9GGE - chains A and B of the 5 polymer chains in the assembly; structure by electron microscopy, 2.69 A resolution.

# Chain A
Name: DNA polymerase subunit gamma-1
Organism: Homo sapiens
Notes: EC 2.7.7.7, 3.1.11.-, 4.2.99.-
Reference sequence: P54098 (DPOG1_HUMAN); residue numbers follow UniProt; this construct covers 26-1239
Sequence (1221 residues; each row starts with the number of its first residue):
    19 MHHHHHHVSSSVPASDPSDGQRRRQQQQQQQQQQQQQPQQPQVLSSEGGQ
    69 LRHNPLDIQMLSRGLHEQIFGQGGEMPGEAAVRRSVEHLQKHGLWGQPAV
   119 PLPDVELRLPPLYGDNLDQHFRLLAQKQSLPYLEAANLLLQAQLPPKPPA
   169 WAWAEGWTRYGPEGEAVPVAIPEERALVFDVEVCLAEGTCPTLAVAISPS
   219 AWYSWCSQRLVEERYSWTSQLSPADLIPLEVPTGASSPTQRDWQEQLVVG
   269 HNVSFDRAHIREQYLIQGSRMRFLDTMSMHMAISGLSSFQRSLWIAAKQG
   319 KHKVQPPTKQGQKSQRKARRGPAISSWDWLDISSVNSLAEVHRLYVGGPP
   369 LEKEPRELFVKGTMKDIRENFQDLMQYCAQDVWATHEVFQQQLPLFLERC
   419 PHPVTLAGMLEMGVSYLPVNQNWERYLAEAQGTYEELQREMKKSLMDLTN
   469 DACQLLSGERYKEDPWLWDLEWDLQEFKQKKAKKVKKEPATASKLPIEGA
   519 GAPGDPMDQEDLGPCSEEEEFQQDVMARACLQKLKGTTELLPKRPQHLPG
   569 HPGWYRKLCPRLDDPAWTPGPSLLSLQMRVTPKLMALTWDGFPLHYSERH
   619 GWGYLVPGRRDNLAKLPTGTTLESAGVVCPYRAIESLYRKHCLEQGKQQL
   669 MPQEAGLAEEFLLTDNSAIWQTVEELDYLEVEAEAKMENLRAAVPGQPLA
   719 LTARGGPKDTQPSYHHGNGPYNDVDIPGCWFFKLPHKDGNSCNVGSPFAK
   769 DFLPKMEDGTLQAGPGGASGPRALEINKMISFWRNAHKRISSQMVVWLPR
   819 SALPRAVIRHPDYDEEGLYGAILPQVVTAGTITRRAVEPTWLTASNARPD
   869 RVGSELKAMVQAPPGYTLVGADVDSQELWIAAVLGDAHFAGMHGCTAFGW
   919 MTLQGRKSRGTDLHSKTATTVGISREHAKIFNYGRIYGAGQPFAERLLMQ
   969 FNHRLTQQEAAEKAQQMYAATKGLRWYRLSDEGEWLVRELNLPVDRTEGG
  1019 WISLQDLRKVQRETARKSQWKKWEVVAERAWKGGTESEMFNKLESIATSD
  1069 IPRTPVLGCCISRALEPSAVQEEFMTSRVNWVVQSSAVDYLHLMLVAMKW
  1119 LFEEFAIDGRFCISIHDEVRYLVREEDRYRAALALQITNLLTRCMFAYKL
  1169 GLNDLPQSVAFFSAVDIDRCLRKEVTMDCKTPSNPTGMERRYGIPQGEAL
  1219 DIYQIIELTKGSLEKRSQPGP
Not modelled in the structure: 19-66, 249-262, 318-341, 499-531, 628-732, 990-1051, 1234-1239
Sequence notes: initiating methionine (19); expression tag (20-25); engineered mutation Thr467 (Ala in P54098)
Metal / ion sites: Ca2+: Asp890, Asp1135 (together with 2'-deoxycytidine-5'-triphosphate)
Ligand contacts: 2'-deoxycytidine-5'-triphosphate: Arg853, Asp890, Val891, Asp892, Ser893, Gln894, Glu895, Lys925, His932, Arg943, Lys947, Ile948, Tyr951, Tyr955, Asp1135
Swiss-Prot annotation at these positions:
  - region: Gln43 to Gln55 (Does not contribute to polymerase and exonuclease enzymatic activities), Thr858 to Asn864 (Trigger loop)
  - motif: Val196 to Glu200 (Exo I), Val267 to Arg275 (Exo II), Tyr395 to Thr403 (Exo III), Val887 to Leu896 (Pol A), Arg943 to Gly958 (Pol B), His1134 to Val1141 (Pol C)
  - active site: Asp198 (Exonuclease activity)
  - binding site (DNA): Ser306, Ser593, Lys806, Thr849, Thr1094, Ser1095
  - binding site (RNA): Arg579, His754, Gly763, Lys768, Ser863, Arg869
  - binding site (a 2'-deoxyribonucleoside 5'-triphosphate): Asp890, Val891, Ser893, Glu895, Arg943, Lys947, Tyr951, Asp1135
  - binding site (Mg(2+)): Asp890, Val891, Asp1135
  - site (Critical for replication fidelity and mismatch recognition): Arg853, Gln1102
  - natural variant: Gln55 (Q55QQ; Q55QQQ), Arg227 (R227W: In PEOB1 and MTDPS4B), Arg232 (R232G: In MTDPS4A; R232H: In LS), Leu244 (L244P: In MTDPS4A), Thr251 (T251I: In PEOB1, MTDPS4A and MTDPS4B), Gly268 (G268A: In PEOB1), Arg275 (R275Q: Found in a patient with epileptic encephalopathy, developmental delay and moderate intellectual disability; uncertain significance), His277 (H277L: In PEOB1; uncertain significance), Gly303 (G303R: In MTDPS4A), Leu304 (L304R: In PEOB1 and SANDO; L304SANDO: In PEOB1), Ser305 (S305R: In MTDPS4A), Gln308 (Q308H: In PEOB1), 51 further natural variant entries in UniProt
  - mutagenesis: Asp198 (D198A: Abolishes exonuclease activity; when associated with A-200. Decreases polymerase exonucleolytic proofreading by 30-fold for the T:G mismatch and by 14-fold for the A:A mismatch ...), Glu200 (E200A: Abolishes exonuclease activity; when associated with A-198. Decreases polymerase exonucleolytic proofreading by 30-fold for the T:G mismatch and by 14-fold for the A:A mismatch ...), Asp274 (D274A: Unable to idle at the 5'-end of the nascent DNA strand. Continues DNA synthesis into double-stranded DNA past the 5'-end creating a flap structure that cannot be ligated), Lys498 (K498C: Decreases processive DNA synthesis), Lys499 (K499C: Decreases processive DNA synthesis), Lys501 (K501C: Decreases processive DNA synthesis), Val543 to Leu558 (Markedly decreases the stimulation by POLG2, resulting in impaired processive DNA synthesis), Leu549 (L549N: Decreases processive DNA synthesis), Leu552 (L552N: Decreases processive DNA synthesis), Lys553 (K553N: Decreases processive DNA synthesis), Arg853 (R853A: Abolishes primer DNA extention in the presence of dNTPs. Impairs intrinsic polymerase processivity. Enhances exonuclease activity leading to primer DNA degradation), Asp890 (D890N: Abolishes DNA polymerase activity), 1 further mutagenesis entry in UniProt
From the paper describing this entry:
  - disease-associated variants - R232H, A467T: decreased catalytic activity

# Chain B
Name: DNA polymerase subunit gamma-2
Organism: Homo sapiens
Notes: engineered mutation(s): A169T
Reference sequence: Q9UHN1 (DPOG2_HUMAN); residue numbers follow UniProt; this construct covers 26-485
Sequence (467 residues; numbered 25 to 491; the number before each row is that of its first residue):
    25 MDAGQPELLTERSSPKGGHVKSHAELEGNGEHPEAPGSGEGSEALLEICQ
    75 RRHFLSGSKQQLSRDSLLSGCHPGFGPLGVELRKNLAAEWWTSVVVFREQ
   125 VFPVDALHHKPGPLLPGDSAFRLVSAETLREILQDKELSKEQLVTFLENV
   175 LKTSGKLRENLLHGALEHYVNCLDLVNKRLPYGLAQIGVCFHPVFDTKQI
   225 RNGVKSIGEKTEASLVWFTPPRTSNQWLDFWLRHRLQWWRKFAMSPSNFS
   275 SSDCQDEEGRKGNKLYYNFPWGKELIETLWNLGDHELLHMYPGNVSKLHG
   325 RDGRKNVVPCVLSVNGDLDRGMLAYLYDSFQLTENSFTRKKNLHRKVLKL
   375 HPCLAPIKVALDVGRGPTLELRQVCQGLFNELLENGISVWPGYLETMQSS
   425 LEQLYSKYDEMSILFTVLVTETTLENGLIHLRSRDTTMKEMMHISKLKDF
   475 LIKYISSAKNVHHHHHH
Not modelled in the structure: 25-66, 138-176, 219-229, 355-368, 389-390, 483-491
Sequence notes: initiating methionine (25); variant Thr169 (Ala in Q9UHN1); expression tag (486-491)
Swiss-Prot annotation at these positions:
  - modified residue: Ser38 (Phosphoserine)
  - natural variant: Arg182 (R182W: In MTDPS16), Gly416 (G416A: No functional deficit), Asp433 (D433Y: In MTDPS16B), Gly451 (G451E: In PEOA4)

# Interface between chain A and chain B
Pairs across the interface - 55 pairs, chain A then chain B:
  Glu447(A) with Arg257(B), salt bridge
  Glu454(A) with Gln261(B)
  Arg457(A) with Lys265(B)
  Lys461(A) with Arg264(B); Lys265(B), hydrogen bond (side chain-backbone); Ala267(B); Pro270(B)
  Asp465(A) with Met268(B)
  Asn468(A) with Asp459(B); Thr460(B)
  Asp469(A) with Lys373(B), salt bridge
  Cys471(A) with Thr460(B)
  Gln472(A) with Arg369(B), hydrogen bond; Thr461(B)
  Leu474(A) with Met462(B), hydrophobic
  Phe495(A) with Leu452(B), hydrophobic; Met465(B)
  Gln497(A) with Leu452(B)
  Gln541(A) with Gln400(B), hydrogen bond
  Asp542(A) with Asn404(B), hydrogen bond
  Ala545(A) with Gly401(B)
  Arg546(A) with Glu408(B), salt bridge
  Cys548(A) with Glu394(B), hydrogen bond; Val398(B), hydrophobic
  Leu549(A) with Gly401(B); Leu402(B); Glu405(B); Ile468(B), hydrophobic
  Leu552(A) with Thr447(B); Leu448(B); His467(B); Ile468(B), hydrophobic
  Lys553(A) with His467(B); Ser469(B)
  Thr555(A) with His467(B)
  Thr556(A) with His467(B); Ser469(B)
  Leu558(A) with Asn450(B)
  Leu559(A) with His467(B)
  His569(A) with Thr460(B), hydrogen bond; Met462(B); Glu464(B), salt bridge
  Tyr573(A) with Thr460(B)
  Leu580(A) with Lys477(B)
  Trp585(A) with Lys477(B); Tyr478(B), hydrophobic; Ser481(B), hydrogen bond (backbone-side chain)
  Pro587(A) with Tyr478(B), hydrophobic; Ser481(B); Ala482(B), hydrophobic
  Glu833(A) with Arg328(B)
  Thr1204(A) with Asp253(B)
  Arg1208(A) with Asn249(B)
  Arg1209(A) with Asp253(B), salt bridge; Arg257(B)
Also at the interface, not in a pair above, chain A (38 interface residues in all): Arg443, Met544, Asp582, Thr586, Glu834
Also at the interface, not in a pair above, chain B (42 interface residues in all): Gln250, Gly327, Gln397, Gly451, Phe474

# In short
38 residues of chain A and 42 residues of chain B are in contact; the contacts include 7 hydrogen bonds and 5
salt bridges. Among the polar pairs are Glu447(A)-Arg257(B), Asp469(A)-Lys373(B) and Arg546(A)-Glu408(B).
Ligands of chain A: 2'-deoxycytidine-5'-triphosphate. The paper reports that R232H and A467T of chain A reduce
catalytic activity.
Chain A is DNA polymerase subunit gamma-1 and chain B is DNA polymerase subunit gamma-2, both from Homo
sapiens; the structure, Structure of the A467T mutant of human mitochondrial DNA polymerase gamma, was
determined by electron microscopy, deposited together with 9GGB, 9GGC, 9GGD and 9GGF.
